6TAS - chains A and F of the 8 polymer chains in the assembly; structure by electron microscopy, 2.75 A resolution.

== Chain A (and F) ==
Molecule: Activity-regulated cytoskeleton associated protein 1
From: Drosophila melanogaster
Notes: chain F of this document is another copy of the same molecule, construct and numbering; everything in this record applies to it too
UniProt: Q7K1U0 (ARC1_DROME); residue numbers follow UniProt; this construct covers 1-254
Chain sequence (254 residues; numbered 1 to 254; the number before each row is that of its first residue):
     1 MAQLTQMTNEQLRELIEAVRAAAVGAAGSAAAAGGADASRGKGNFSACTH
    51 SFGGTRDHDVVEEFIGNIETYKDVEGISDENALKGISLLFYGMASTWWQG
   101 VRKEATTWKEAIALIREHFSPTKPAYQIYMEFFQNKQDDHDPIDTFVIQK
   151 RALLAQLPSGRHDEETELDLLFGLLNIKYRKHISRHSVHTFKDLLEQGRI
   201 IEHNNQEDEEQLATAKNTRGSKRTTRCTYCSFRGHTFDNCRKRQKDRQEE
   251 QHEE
Not modelled in the structure: 1-40, 205-254 (chain F: 1-40, 207-254)

== Interface between chain A and chain F ==
Residue-residue contacts - 10 pairs, chain A then chain F:
  Asp59(A) with Thr96(F)
  Glu63(A) with Tyr91(F); Gly92(F), hydrogen bond (side chain-backbone)
  Thr70(A) with Leu88(F)
  Tyr71(A) with Ser46(F)
  Asp144(A) with Arg56(F), salt bridge; His118(F)
  Ile148(A) with Met93(F), hydrophobic
  Arg151(A) with Val101(F)
  Leu195(A) with His118(F)
Also at the interface, not in a pair above, chain A (14 interface residues in all): Asn67, Val74, Glu75, Pro142, Thr145, Arg199
Also at the interface, not in a pair above, chain F (14 interface residues in all): Asn44, Ser87, Ser95, Trp97, Glu117

== Overview ==
The chain A/chain F interface involves 14 residues from each chain; the contacts include 1 hydrogen bond and 1
salt bridge. Polar pairs include Asp144(A)-Arg56(F) and Glu63(A)-Gly92(F).
Chain A and chain F are both Activity-regulated cytoskeleton associated protein 1 (Drosophila melanogaster);
the structure, Structure of the two-fold capsomer of the dArc1 capsid, was determined by electron microscopy,
deposited together with 6TAP, 6TAQ, 6TAR, 6TAT and 6TAU.
